7Q53 - chains O and Q of the 4 polymer chains in the assembly; structure by electron microscopy, 6.30 A resolution (low resolution: residue-level contacts below are approximate; hydrogen-bond / salt-bridge calls are withheld).

== Chain O (and Q) ==
Protein: Glyceraldehyde-3-phosphate dehydrogenase B, chloroplastic
From: Spinacia oleracea
Notes: EC 1.2.1.13; chain Q of this document is another copy of the same molecule, construct and numbering; everything in this record applies to it too
UniProtKB: P12860 (G3PB_SPIOL); the construct lacks a stretch of the UniProt sequence and is renumbered around it, so the offset changes along the chain: 0-18 = UniProt 84-102; 19-34 = UniProt 105-120; 36-60 = UniProt 121-145; 61-122 = UniProt 147-208; 4 more segments
Chain sequence (339 residues; row label = number of the first residue in the row; note: 2 numbers in that range are skipped by the numbering (no residue carries them; nothing is unmodelled there); a row labelled like 18A-18B holds insertion residues (18A, then the next letters in order); numbering starts at 0):
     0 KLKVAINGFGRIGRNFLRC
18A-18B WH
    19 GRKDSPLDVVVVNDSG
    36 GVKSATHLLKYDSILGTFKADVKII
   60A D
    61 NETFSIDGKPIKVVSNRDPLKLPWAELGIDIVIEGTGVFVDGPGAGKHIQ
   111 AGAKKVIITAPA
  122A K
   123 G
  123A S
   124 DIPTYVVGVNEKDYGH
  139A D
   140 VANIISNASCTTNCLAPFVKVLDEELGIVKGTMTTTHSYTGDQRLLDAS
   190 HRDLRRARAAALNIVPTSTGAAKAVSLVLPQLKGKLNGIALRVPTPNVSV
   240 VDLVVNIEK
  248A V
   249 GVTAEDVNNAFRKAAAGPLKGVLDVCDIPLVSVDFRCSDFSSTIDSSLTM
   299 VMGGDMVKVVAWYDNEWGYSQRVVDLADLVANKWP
Ligand contacts: NAD (nicotinamide-adenine-dinucleotide): Gly7, Phe8, Gly9, Arg10, Ile11, Arg13, Asn31, Asp32, Asn76, Arg77, Gly95, Thr96, Gly97, Val98, Thr119, Ala120, Ser148, Cys149, Thr179, Asn313, Glu314, Tyr317
Swiss-Prot annotation at these positions:
  - active site: Cys149 (Nucleophile)
  - binding site (NADP(+)): Arg10, Ile11, Asp32, Arg77, Asn313
  - binding site (D-glyceraldehyde 3-phosphate): Ser148 to Thr150, Thr179, Arg195, Thr208, Gly209, Arg231
  - site: His176 (Activates thiol group during catalysis)
What the authors report for this chain:
  - catalytic residues: Cys149 (citing earlier work)

== How chain O and chain Q interact ==
Residue-residue contacts (70):
  Lys169(O) - Met300(Q)
  Lys169(O) - Gly301(Q)
  Lys169(O) - Met304(Q)
  Gly170(O) - Met300(Q)
  Thr171(O) - Met300(Q)
  Leu193(O) - Pro277(Q)
  Arg194(O) - Pro277(Q)
  Arg194(O) - Leu278(Q)
  Arg194(O) - Val279(Q)
  Arg194(O) - Asp293(Q)
  Arg194(O) - Ser295(Q)
  Arg194(O) - Leu296(Q)
  Arg197(O) - Val279(Q)
  Arg197(O) - Val281(Q)
  Arg197(O) - Asp282(Q)
  Leu201(O) - Ser280(Q)
  Asn202(O) - Val279(Q)
  Asn202(O) - Ser280(Q)
  Asn202(O) - Val281(Q)
  Ile203(O) - Val279(Q)
  Ile203(O) - Ser280(Q)
  Ile203(O) - Trp310(Q)
  Pro205(O) - Leu278(Q)
  Pro205(O) - Val279(Q)
  Pro205(O) - Trp310(Q)
  Gly223(O) - Met300(Q)
  Lys224(O) - Met300(Q)
  Leu225(O) - Met300(Q)
  Asn226(O) - Met298(Q)
  Asn226(O) - Val299(Q)
  Asn226(O) - Met300(Q)
  Ile228(O) - Met298(Q)
  Ile228(O) - Lys306(Q)
  Val232(O) - Val232(Q)
  Pro235(O) - Leu201(Q)
  Asn245(O) - Met304(Q)
  Pro277(O) - Leu193(Q)
  Pro277(O) - Arg194(Q)
  Leu278(O) - Arg194(Q)
  Leu278(O) - Pro205(Q)
  Val279(O) - Arg194(Q)
  Val279(O) - Arg197(Q)
  Val279(O) - Asn202(Q)
  Val279(O) - Ile203(Q)
  Val279(O) - Pro205(Q)
  Ser280(O) - Leu201(Q)
  Ser280(O) - Asn202(Q)
  Ser280(O) - Ile203(Q)
  Val281(O) - Arg197(Q)
  Val281(O) - Asn202(Q)
  Asp282(O) - Arg197(Q)
  Asp293(O) - Arg194(Q)
  Ser295(O) - Arg194(Q)
  Leu296(O) - Arg194(Q)
  Met298(O) - Asn226(Q)
  Met298(O) - Ile228(Q)
  Val299(O) - Asn226(Q)
  Met300(O) - Lys169(Q)
  Met300(O) - Gly170(Q)
  Met300(O) - Thr171(Q)
  Met300(O) - Gly223(Q)
  Met300(O) - Lys224(Q)
  Met300(O) - Leu225(Q)
  Met300(O) - Asn226(Q)
  Gly301(O) - Lys169(Q)
  Met304(O) - Lys169(Q)
  Met304(O) - Asn245(Q)
  Lys306(O) - Ile228(Q)
  Trp310(O) - Ile203(Q)
  Trp310(O) - Pro205(Q)
Also at the interface, not in a pair above, chain O (43 interface residues in all): Thr173, Val204, Gly227, Pro233, Thr234, Val239, Asp241, Val243, Val308
Also at the interface, not in a pair above, chain Q (42 interface residues in all): Thr173, Val204, Pro233, Thr234, Pro235, Val239, Asp241, Val243, Val308

== Summary ==
The interface between chain O and chain Q involves 43 residues on one side and 42 on the other. Chain O binds
NAD. Curated annotation (UniProt) lists active-site residue Cys149(O), 5 NADP+-binding residues and 8
D-glyceraldehyde 3-phosphate-binding residues on chain O. From the paper: the catalytic residue Cys149(O).
Both chains are Glyceraldehyde-3-phosphate dehydrogenase B, chloroplastic (Spinacia oleracea). Entry 7Q53
(Single Particle Cryo-EM structure of photosynthetic A2B2 glyceraldehyde 3-phosphate dehydrogenase from
Spinacia oleracia) was determined by electron microscopy together with 7Q54, 7Q55, 7Q56 and 7Q57 from the same
study.
